Entry 6M6B (electron microscopy, 4.10 A resolution (low resolution: residue-level contacts below are approximate; hydrogen-bond / salt-bridge calls are withheld)); this record covers chains B and C of the 8 polymer chains in the assembly.

== Chain B ==
Molecule: DNA-directed RNA polymerase subunit alpha
Organism: Thermus thermophilus (strain HB8 / ATCC 27634 / DSM 579)
Notes: EC 2.7.7.6
UniProt: Q5SHR6 (RPOA_THET8); residues 1-315 here = UniProt positions 1-315
Sequence (315 residues; each row starts with the number of its first residue):
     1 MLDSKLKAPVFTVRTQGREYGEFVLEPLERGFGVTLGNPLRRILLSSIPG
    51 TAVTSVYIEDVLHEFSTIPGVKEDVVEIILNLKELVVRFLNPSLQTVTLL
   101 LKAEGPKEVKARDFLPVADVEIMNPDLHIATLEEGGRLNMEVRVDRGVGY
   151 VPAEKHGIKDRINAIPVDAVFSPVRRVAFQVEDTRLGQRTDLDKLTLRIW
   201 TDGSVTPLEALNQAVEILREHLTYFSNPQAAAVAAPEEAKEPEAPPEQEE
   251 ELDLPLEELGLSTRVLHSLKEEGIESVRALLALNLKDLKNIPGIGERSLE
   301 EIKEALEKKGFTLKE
Not modelled in the structure: 1-6, 229-315

== Chain C ==
Molecule: DNA-directed RNA polymerase subunit beta
Organism: Thermus thermophilus (strain HB8 / ATCC 27634 / DSM 579)
Notes: EC 2.7.7.6
UniProt: Q8RQE9 (RPOB_THET8); residue numbers follow UniProt; this construct covers 1-1119
Sequence (1119 residues; each row starts with the number of its first residue):
     1 MEIKRFGRIREVIPLPPLTEIQVESYRRALQADVPPEKRENVGIQAAFRE
    51 TFPIEEEDKGKGGLVLDFLEYRLGEPPFPQDECREKDLTYQAPLYARLQL
   101 IHKDTGLIKEDEVFLGHIPLMTEDGSFIINGADRVIVSQIHRSPGVYFTP
   151 DPARPGRYIASIIPLPKRGPWIDLEVEPNGVVSMKVNKRKFPLVLLLRVL
   201 GYDQETLARELGAYGELVQGLMDESVFAMRPEEALIRLFTLLRPGDPPKR
   251 DKAVAYVYGLIADPRRYDLGEAGRYKAEEKLGIRLSGRTLARFEDGEFKD
   301 EVFLPTLRYLFALTAGVPGHEVDDIDHLGNRRIRTVGELMTDQFRVGLAR
   351 LARGVRERMLMGSEDSLTPAKLVNSRPLEAAIREFFSRSQLSQFKDETNP
   401 LSSLRHKRRISALGPGGLTRERAGFDVRDVHRTHYGRICPVETPEGANIG
   451 LITSLAAYARVDELGFIRTPYRRVVGGVVTDEVVYMTATEEDRYTIAQAN
   501 TPLEGNRIAAERVVARRKGEPVIVSPEEVEFMDVSPKQVFSVNTNLIPFL
   551 EHDDANRALMGSNMQTQAVPLIRAQAPVVMTGLEERVVRDSLAALYAEED
   601 GEVAKVDGNRIVVRYEDGRLVEYPLRRFYRSNQGTALDQRPRVVVGQRVR
   651 KGDLLADGPASENGFLALGQNVLVAIMPFDGYNFEDAIVISEELLKRDFY
   701 TSIHIERYEIEARDTKLGPERITRDIPHLSEAALRDLDEEGVVRIGAEVK
   751 PGDILVGRTSFKGESEPTPEERLLRSIFGEKARDVKDTSLRVPPGEGGIV
   801 VRTVRLRRGDPGVELKPGVREVVRVYVAQKRKLQVGDKLANRHGNKGVVA
   851 KILPVEDMPHLPDGTPVDVILNPLGVPSRMNLGQILETHLGLAGYFLGQR
   901 YISPIFDGAKEPEIKELLAQAFEVYFGKRKGEGFGVDKREVEVLRRAEKL
   951 GLVTPGKTPEEQLKELFLQGKVVLYDGRTGEPIEGPIVVGQMFIMKLYHM
  1001 VEDKMHARSTGPYSLITQQPLGGKAQFGGQRFGEMEVWALEAYGAAHTLQ
  1051 EMLTLKSDDIEGRNAAYEAIIKGEDVPEPSVPESFRVLVKELQALALDVQ
  1101 TLDEKDNPVDIFEGLASKR
Not modelled in the structure: 57-63, 1119

== How chain B and chain C interact ==
Pairs across the interface (4):
  R30(B) with E692(C); P854(C)
  N38(B) with R978(C); T979(C)
Other interface residues (no listed pair), chain B (5 interface residues in all): G31, V34, R42
Other interface residues (no listed pair), chain C (6 interface residues in all): E856, E981

== In short ==
Chain B and chain C form an interface of 5 and 6 residues respectively.
Chain B is DNA-directed RNA polymerase subunit alpha and chain C is DNA-directed RNA polymerase subunit beta,
both from Thermus thermophilus (strain HB8 / ATCC 27634 / DSM 579); the structure, Cryo-EM structure of
Thermus thermophilus Mfd in complex with RNA polymerase and ATP-gamma-S, was determined by electron
microscopy, deposited together with 6M6A and 6M6C.
